PDB entry 1QX0 | X-ray diffraction, 2.26 A resolution | chains B and A

== Chain B ==
Molecule: 25-nt DNA strand
Sequence (25 nucleotides; numbered 1 to 25; the number before each row is that of its first residue):
     1 GCGCACCGAAAGGTGCGTATTGTCT

== Chain A ==
Protein: trwC protein
From: Escherichia coli
UniProt: Q47673 (Q47673_ECOLI); residues 1-293 here = UniProt positions 1-293
Amino-acid sequence (293 residues; each row starts with the number of its first residue):
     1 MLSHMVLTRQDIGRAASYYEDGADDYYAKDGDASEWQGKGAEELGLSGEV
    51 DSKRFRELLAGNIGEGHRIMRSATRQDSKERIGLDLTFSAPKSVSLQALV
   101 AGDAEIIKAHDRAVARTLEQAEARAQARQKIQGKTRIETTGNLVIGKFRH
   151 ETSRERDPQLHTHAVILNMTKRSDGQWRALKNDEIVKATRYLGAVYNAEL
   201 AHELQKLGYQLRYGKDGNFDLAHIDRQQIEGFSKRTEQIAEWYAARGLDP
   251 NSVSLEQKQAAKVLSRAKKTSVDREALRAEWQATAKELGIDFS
Unresolved in the structure: 28-31
Construct notes: modified residue (1, 5, 70, 169)
Modified positions: Mse1, Mse5, Mse70, Mse169 (selenomethionine; parent Met)
Ion coordination: Zn2+: His150, His161, His163

== Interface between chain B and chain A ==
Pairs across the interface - 96 pairs, chain B then chain A:
  DG1(B) - Ile137(A)  base contact
  DG1(B) - Lys181(A)  base contact
  DG1(B) - Asp183(A)  base contact
  DG3(B) - Arg128(A)  hydrogen bond to the base
  DC4(B) - Arg128(A)  base contact
  DA5(B) - Arg75(A)  hydrogen bond to the base
  DC6(B) - Arg75(A)  base contact
  DC6(B) - Asp77(A)  sugar contact
  DC7(B) - Ser72(A)  sugar contact
  DC7(B) - Ala73(A)  sugar contact
  DC7(B) - Thr74(A)  sugar contact
  DC7(B) - Arg75(A)  phosphate contact
  DC7(B) - Gln76(A)  hydrogen bond to the phosphate
  DC7(B) - Asp77(A)  hydrogen bond to the phosphate
  DG8(B) - Ser72(A)  sugar contact
  DA9(B) - Arg68(A)  salt bridge to the phosphate
  DA10(B) - Arg68(A)  salt bridge to the phosphate
  DA11(B) - Gln132(A)  hydrogen bond to the base
  DG12(B) - Ala73(A)  base contact
  DG12(B) - Lys130(A)  phosphate contact
  DG12(B) - Ile131(A)  phosphate contact
  DG12(B) - Gln132(A)  hydrogen bond to the phosphate
  DG12(B) - Gly133(A)  hydrogen bond to the phosphate
  DG13(B) - Ala73(A)  hydrogen bond to the base
  DG13(B) - Gln129(A)  phosphate contact
  DG13(B) - Lys130(A)  hydrogen bond to the phosphate
  DG13(B) - Arg172(A)  salt bridge to the phosphate
  DG13(B) - Arg178(A)  salt bridge to the phosphate
  DT14(B) - Ala73(A)  sugar contact
  DT14(B) - Thr74(A)  phosphate contact
  DT14(B) - Arg128(A)  base contact
  DT14(B) - Arg178(A)  phosphate contact
  DT14(B) - Ala179(A)  hydrogen bond to the phosphate
  DG15(B) - Thr74(A)  sugar contact
  DG15(B) - Arg75(A)  base contact
  DG15(B) - Ser78(A)  phosphate contact
  DG15(B) - Lys79(A)  sugar contact
  DG15(B) - Arg81(A)  phosphate contact
  DG15(B) - Arg128(A)  hydrogen bond to the base
  DG15(B) - Asn168(A)  hydrogen bond to the phosphate
  DC16(B) - Ser78(A)  phosphate contact
  DC16(B) - Lys79(A)  hydrogen bond to the phosphate
  DC16(B) - Arg81(A)  salt bridge to the phosphate
  DC16(B) - Arg128(A)  base contact
  DG17(B) - Arg81(A)  hydrogen bond to the base
  DG17(B) - Asn182(A)  base contact
  DG17(B) - Asp183(A)  hydrogen bond to the base
  DT18(B) - Val6(A)  base contact
  DT18(B) - Arg81(A)  hydrogen bond to the base
  DT18(B) - Asn182(A)  hydrogen bond to the base
  DT18(B) - Asp183(A)  base contact
  DT18(B) - Val186(A)  base contact
  DT18(B) - Lys187(A)  phosphate contact
  DA19(B) - His4(A)  hydrogen bond to the base
  DA19(B) - Val186(A)  sugar contact
  DA19(B) - Lys187(A)  sugar contact
  DT20(B) - Thr189(A)  phosphate contact
  DT20(B) - Arg190(A)  phosphate contact
  DT20(B) - Lys258(A)  phosphate contact
  DT21(B) - Mse1(A)  base contact
  DT21(B) - Leu2(A)  hydrogen bond to the base
  DT21(B) - Arg190(A)  sugar contact
  DT21(B) - Gly193(A)  base contact
  DT21(B) - Asn218(A)  base contact
  DT21(B) - Lys258(A)  salt bridge to the phosphate
  DG22(B) - Mse1(A)  sugar contact
  DG22(B) - Ser89(A)  base contact
  DG22(B) - Gln159(A)  base contact
  DG22(B) - Asp216(A)  phosphate contact
  DG22(B) - Asn218(A)  sugar contact
  DG22(B) - Lys262(A)  hydrogen bond to the base
  DT23(B) - Mse1(A)  hydrogen bond to the base
  DT23(B) - Ser89(A)  hydrogen bond to the base
  DT23(B) - Ala90(A)  hydrogen bond to the base
  DT23(B) - Pro91(A)  base contact
  DT23(B) - Lys92(A)  hydrogen bond to the phosphate
  DT23(B) - Gln159(A)  hydrogen bond to the base
  DT23(B) - Asn218(A)  base contact
  DT23(B) - Arg226(A)  salt bridge to the phosphate
  DT23(B) - Ser233(A)  sugar contact
  DT23(B) - Thr236(A)  sugar contact
  DC24(B) - Lys92(A)  salt bridge to the phosphate
  DC24(B) - Ser153(A)  phosphate contact
  DC24(B) - Gln159(A)  sugar contact
  DC24(B) - Ser233(A)  phosphate contact
  DC24(B) - Lys234(A)  phosphate contact
  DC24(B) - Arg235(A)  sugar contact
  DC24(B) - Thr236(A)  hydrogen bond to the phosphate
  DC24(B) - Ile239(A)  base contact
  DC24(B) - Lys262(A)  hydrogen bond to the base
  DT25(B) - Arg14(A)  base contact
  DT25(B) - Thr87(A)  phosphate contact
  DT25(B) - Arg154(A)  phosphate contact
  DT25(B) - His163(A)  phosphate contact
  DT25(B) - Arg235(A)  salt bridge to the phosphate
  DT25(B) - Arg266(A)  salt bridge to the phosphate
Also at the interface, not in a pair above, chain A (61 interface residues in all): Tyr18, Arg71, Asp157, Leu180, Asp220, Ile229, Phe232

== In short ==
24 residues of chain B and 61 residues of chain A are in contact, with 27 hydrogen bonds and 10 salt bridges.
Polar pairs include DG3(B)-Arg128(A), DA5(B)-Arg75(A) and DA11(B)-Gln132(A). The Zn2+ site is built by
His150(A), His161(A) and His163(A).
Chain B is a 25-nt DNA strand and chain A is trwC protein (Escherichia coli); the structure, Conjugative
relaxase trwc in complex with orit DNA. metal-bound structure, was determined by X-ray diffraction together
with 1OMH and 1OSB from the same study.
